5NQ9 - chains A and C; structure by X-ray diffraction, 2.72 A resolution.

Chain A (and C):
Name: Laccase, izoform II
Source organism: Trametes sanguinea
Notes: EC 1.10.3.2; chain C of this document is another copy of the same molecule, construct and numbering; everything in this record applies to it too
Sequence (518 residues; each row starts with the number of its first residue):
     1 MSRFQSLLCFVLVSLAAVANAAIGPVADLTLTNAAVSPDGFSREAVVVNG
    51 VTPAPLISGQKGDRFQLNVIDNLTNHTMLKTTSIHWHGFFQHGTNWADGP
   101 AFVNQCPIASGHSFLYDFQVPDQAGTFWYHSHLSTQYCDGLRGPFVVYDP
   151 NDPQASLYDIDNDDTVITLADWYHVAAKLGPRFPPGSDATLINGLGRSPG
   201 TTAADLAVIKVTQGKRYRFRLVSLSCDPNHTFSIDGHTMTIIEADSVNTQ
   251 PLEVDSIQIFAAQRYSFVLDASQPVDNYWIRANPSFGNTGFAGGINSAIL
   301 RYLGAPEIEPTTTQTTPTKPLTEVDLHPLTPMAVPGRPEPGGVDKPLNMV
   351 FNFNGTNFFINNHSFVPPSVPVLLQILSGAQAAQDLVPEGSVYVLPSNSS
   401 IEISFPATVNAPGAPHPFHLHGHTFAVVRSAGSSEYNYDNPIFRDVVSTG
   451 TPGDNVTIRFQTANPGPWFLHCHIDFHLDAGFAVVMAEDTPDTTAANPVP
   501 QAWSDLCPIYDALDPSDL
Disordered / not traced: 1-21
Cystine bridges: C106-C507, C138-C226
Covalent attachments: N-acetylglucosamine (NAG) linked to N75, N362, N455
Ion coordination: Cu ion site 1 near E44 (its only coordinating residue here); Cu ion site 2: H85, H419; Cu ion site 3: H87, H130, H473 (together with peroxide ion); Cu ion site 4: H132, H421, H471 (together with peroxide ion); Cu ion site 5 near D205 (its only coordinating residue here); Cu ion site 6: H416, C472, H477
Residues lining bound ligands: peroxide ion: H85, H87, H130, H132, H419, H421, F469, H471, H473

How chain A and chain C interact:
Contacting residue pairs - 21 pairs, chain A then chain C:
  L179(A) - V409(C)
  G180(A) - V409(C)
  P181(A) - V409(C)
  P181(A) - N410(C)
  P181(A) - P412(C)  hydrophobic
  R182(A) - N410(C)  hydrogen bond (backbone-side chain)
  F183(A) - F353(C)
  F183(A) - N354(C)
  F183(A) - G355(C)
  P184(A) - G355(C)
  P185(A) - F353(C)  hydrophobic
  P185(A) - G355(C)
  P185(A) - P412(C)  hydrophobic
  P199(A) - P185(C)  hydrophobic
  G200(A) - G287(C)
  T202(A) - N288(C)
  F286(A) - G355(C)
  G287(A) - P181(C)
  N288(A) - P185(C)
  T289(A) - P181(C)
  G355(A) - N352(C)
Other interface residues (no listed pair), chain C (12 interface residues in all): F183

Summary:
15 residues of chain A and 12 residues of chain C are in contact, with 1 hydrogen bond. The hydrogen-bonded
pair is R182(A)-N410(C). Chain A binds peroxide ion. Covalently linked N-acetylglucosamine: at N75(A), N362(A)
and N455(A).
Chain A and chain C are both Laccase, izoform II (Trametes sanguinea); the structure, Crystal structure of
laccases from Pycnoporus sanguineus, izoform II, monoclinic, was determined by X-ray diffraction, deposited
together with 5NQ7 and 5NQ8.
